3CCS - chains R and 0 of the 31 polymer chains in the assembly; structure by X-ray diffraction, 2.95 A resolution.

# Chain R
Protein: 50S ribosomal protein L22P
Organism: Haloarcula marismortui
Reference sequence: P10970 (RL22_HALMA); residues 0-154 here correspond to UniProt positions 1-155 (UniProt number = residue number + 1)
Sequence (155 residues; numbered 0 to 154; the number before each row is that of its first residue; numbering starts at 0):
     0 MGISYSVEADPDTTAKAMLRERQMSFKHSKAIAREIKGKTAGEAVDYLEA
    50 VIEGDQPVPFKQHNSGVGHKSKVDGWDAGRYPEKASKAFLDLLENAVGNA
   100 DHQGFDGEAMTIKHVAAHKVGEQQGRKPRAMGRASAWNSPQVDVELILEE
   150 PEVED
Not modelled in the structure: 0, 151-154
Bound ions: Sr2+ near Gln-61 (its only coordinating residue here); Mg2+: Gly-65 (shared with C2048(0), A2089(0) of chain 0); Na+ site 1: Ser-70, Val-72; Na+ site 2: Val-72, Trp-75 (shared with U2659(0), G2660(0) of chain 0)

# Chain 0
Molecule: 23S ribosomal RNA
Organism: Haloarcula marismortui
Notes: engineered mutation(s): G2099A, G2482A
Sequence (2923 nucleotides; row label = number of the first residue in the row):
     1 GUUGGCUACUAUGCCAGCUGGUGGAUUGCUCGGCUCAGGCGCUGAUGAAG
    51 GACGUGCCAAGCUGCGAUAAGCUGUGGGGAGCCGCACGGAGGCGAAGAAC
   101 CACAGAUUUCCGAAUGAGAAUCUCUCUAACAAUUGCUUCGCGCAAUGAGG
   151 AACCCCGAGAACUGAAACAUCUCAGUAUCGGGAGGAACAGAAAACGCAAC
   201 GUGAUGUCGUUAGUAACCGCGAGUGAACGCGAUACAGCCCAAACCGAAGC
   251 CCUCACGGGCAAUGUGGUGUCAGGGCUACCUCUCAUCAGCCGACCGUCUU
   301 CACGAAGUCUCUUGGAAUAGAGCGUGAUACAGGGUGACAACCCCGUACUG
   351 AAGACCAGUACGCUGUGCGGUAGUGCCAGAGUAGCGGGGGUUGGAUAUCC
   401 CUCGCGAAUAACGCAGGCAUCGACUGCGAAGGCUAAACACAACCUGAGAC
   451 CGAUAGUGAACAAGUAGUGUGAACGAACGCUGCAAAGUACCCUCAGAAGG
   501 GAGGCGAAAUAGAGCAUGAAAUCAGUUGGCGAUCGAGCGACAGGGCAUAC
   551 AAGGUCCCUUGACGAAUGACCGAGACGCGAGUCUCCAGUAAGACUCACGG
   601 GAAGCCGAUGUUCUGUCGUACGUUUUGAAAAACGAGCCAGGGAGUGUGUC
   651 UGUAUGGCAAGUCUAACCGGAGUAUCCGGGGAGGCACAGGGAAACCGACA
   701 UGGCCGCAGGGCUUUGCCCGAGGGCCGCCGUCUUCAAGGGCGGGGAGCCA
   751 UGUGGACACGACCCGAAUCCGGACGAUCUACGCAUGGACAAGAUGAAGCG
   801 UGCCGAAAGGCACGUGGAAGUCUGUUAGAGUUGGUGUCCUACAAUACCCU
   851 CUCGUGAUCUAUGUGUAGGGGUGAAAGGCCCAUCGAGUCCGGCAACAGCU
   901 GGUUCCAAUCGAAACAUGUCGAAGCAUGACCUCCGCCGAGGUAGUCUGUG
   951 AGGUAGAGCGACCGAUUGGUGUGUCCGCCUCCGAGAGGAGUCGGCACACC
  1001 UGUCAAACUCCAAACUUACAGACGCUGUUUGACGCGGGGAUUCCGGUGCG
  1051 CGGGGUAAGCCUGUGUACCAGGAGGGGAACAACCCAGAGAUAGGUUAAGG
  1101 UCCCCAAGUGUGGAUUAAGUGUAAUCCUCUGAAGGUGGUCUCGAGCCCUA
  1151 GACAGCCGGGAGGUGAGCUUAGAAGCAGCUACCCUCUAAGAAAAGCGUAA
  1201 CAGCUUACCGGCCGAGGUUUGAGGCGCCCAAAAUGAUCGGGACUCAAAUC
  1251 CACCACCGAGACCUGUCCGUACCACUCAUACUGGUAAUCGAGUAGAUUGG
  1301 CGCUCUAAUUGGAUGGAAGCAGGGGCGAGAGCUCCUGUGGACCGAUUAGU
  1351 GACGAAAAUCCUGGCCAUAGUAGCAGCGAUAGUCGGGUGAGAACCCCGAC
  1401 GGCCUAAUGGAUAAGGGUUCCUCAGCACUGCUGAUCAGCUGAGGGUUAGC
  1451 CGGUCCUAAGUCUCACCGCAACUCGACUGAGACGAAAUGGGAAACAGGUU
  1501 AAUAUUCCUGUGCCAUCAUGCAGUGAAAGUUGACGCCCUGGGGUCGAUCA
  1551 CGCCGGGCAUUCGCCCGGUCGAACCGUCCAACUCCGUGGAAGCCGUAAUG
  1601 GCAGGAAGCGGACGAACGGCGGCAUAGGGAAACGUGAUUCAACCUGGGGC
  1651 CCAUGAAAAGACGAGCAUGAUGUCCGUACCGAGAACCGACACAGGUGUCC
  1701 AUGGCGGCGAAAGCCAAGGCCUGUCGGGAGCAACCAACGUUAGGGAAUUC
  1751 GGCAAGUUAGUCCCGUACCUUCGGAAGAAGGGAUGCCUGCUCCGGAACGG
  1801 AGCAGGUCGCAGUGACUCGGAAGCUCGGACUGUCUAGUAACAACAUAGGU
  1851 GACCGCAAAUCCGCAAGGACUCGUACGGUCACUGAAUCCUGCCCAGUGCA
  1901 GGUAUCUGAACACCUCGUACAAGAGGACGAAGGACCUGUCAACGGCGGGG
  1951 GUAACUAUGACCCUCUUAAGGUAGCGUAGUACCUUGCCGCAUCAGUAGCG
  2001 GCUUGCAUGAAUGGAUUAACCAGAGCUUCACUGUCCCAACGUUGGGCCCG
  2051 GUGAACUGUACAUUCCAGUGCGGAGUCUGGAGACACCCAGGGGGAAGCAA
  2101 AGACCCUAUGGAGCUUUACUGCAGGCUGUCGCUGAGACGUGGUCGCCGAU
  2151 GUGCAGCAUAGGUAGGAGUCGUUACAGAGGUACCCGCGCUAGCGGGCCAC
  2201 CCAGACAACAGUGAAAUACUACCCGUCGGUGACUGCGACUCUCACUCCGG
  2251 GAGGAGGACACCGAUAGCCGGGCAGUUUGACUGGGGCGGUACGCGCUCGA
  2301 AAAGAUAUCGAGCGCGCCCUAUGGUCAUCUCAGCCGGGACAGAGACCCGG
  2351 CGAAGAGUGCAAGAGCAAAAGAUGACUUGACAGUGUUCUUCCCAACGAGG
  2401 AACGCUGACGCGAAAGCGUGGUCUAGCGAACCAAUUAGCCUGCUUGAUGC
  2451 GGGCAAUUGAUGACAGAAAAGCUACCCUAGGAAUAACAGAGUCGUCACUC
  2501 GCAAGAGCACAUAUCGACCGAGUGGCUUGCUACCUCGAUGUCGGUUCCCU
  2551 CCAUCCUGCCCGUGCAGAAGCGGGCAAGGGUGAGGUUGUUCGCCUAUUAA
  2601 AGGAGGUCGUGAGCUGGGUUUAGACCGUCGUGAGACAGGUCGGCUGCUAU
  2651 CUACUGGGUGUGUAAUGGUGUCUGACAAGAACGACCGUAUAGUACGAGAG
  2701 GAACUACGGUUGGUGGCCACUGGUGUACCGGUUGUUCGAGAGAGCACGUG
  2751 CCGGGUAGCCACGCCACACGGGGUAAGAGCUGAACGCAUCUAAGCUCGAA
  2801 ACCCACUUGGAAAAGAGACACCGCCGAGGUCCCGCGUACAAGACGCGGUC
  2851 GAUAGACUCGGGGUGUGCGCGUCGAGGUAACGAGACGUUAAGCCCACGAG
  2901 CACUAACAGACCAAAGCCAUCAU
Not modelled in the structure: 1-9, 126-127, 715, 971-998, 1560, 1952-1963, 2137-2236, 2339-2343, 2665-2666, 2915-2923
Modified positions: 1MA (6-hydro-1-methyladenosine-5'-monophosphate) at position 628, OMU (o2'-methyluridine 5'-monophosphate) at position 2587, OMG (o2'-methylguanosine-5'-monophosphate) at position 2588, UR3 (3-methyluridine-5'-monophoshate) at position 2619, PSU (pseudouridine-5'-monophosphate) at position 2621
Bound ions: Na+ site 1: U12, C2086; Mg2+ site 1 near G28 (its only coordinating residue here); Na+ site 2: C40, G41; Na+ site 3 near G56 (its only coordinating residue here); Sr2+ site 1: A86, C87; Na+ site 4 near U108 (its only coordinating residue here); Mg2+ site 2 near U115 (its only coordinating residue here); Na+ site 5: C130, U146; Na+ site 6: C141, G142; Sr2+ site 2: G147, A183 (shared with 1 residue of chain M); K+ site 1: C162, U172; Mg2+ site 3: C162, U2276; 54 more Na+ sites not listed; 66 more Mg2+ sites not listed; 55 more Sr2+ sites not listed; 1 more K+ sites not listed

# Interface between chain R and chain 0
Residue-residue contacts (128; chain R residue first):
  Gly-1(R) with G21(0), sugar contact; U22(0), hydrogen bond to the phosphate
  Ile-2(R) with G20(0), sugar contact; G21(0), phosphate contact
  Ser-3(R) with G20(0), hydrogen bond to the sugar; G21(0), hydrogen bond to the phosphate; U510(0), base contact
  Tyr-4(R) with G500(0), phosphate contact; G501(0), hydrogen bond to the phosphate
  Ser-5(R) with U19(0), hydrogen bond to the sugar; G20(0), sugar contact
  Lys-15(R) with G501(0), sugar contact
  Ala-16(R) with G500(0), sugar contact
  Met-17(R) with G500(0), hydrogen bond to the sugar; G501(0), phosphate contact
  Arg-19(R) with G499(0), phosphate contact; G500(0), salt bridge to the phosphate
  Gln-22(R) with C1428(0), phosphate contact
  Ser-24(R) with G1370(0), hydrogen bond to the base
  Phe-25(R) with C523(0), sugar contact; A524(0), sugar contact
  Lys-26(R) with A1369(0), hydrogen bond to the sugar; G1370(0), salt bridge to the phosphate
  His-27(R) with G1370(0), base contact; G2051(0), phosphate contact
  Lys-29(R) with C523(0), phosphate contact; A524(0), salt bridge to the phosphate
  Lys-36(R) with G525(0), hydrogen bond to the phosphate; U526(0), salt bridge to the phosphate
  Lys-60(R) with A11(0), hydrogen bond to the phosphate; U12(0), salt bridge to the phosphate
  Gln-61(R) with G13(0), phosphate contact; A524(0), phosphate contact
  His-62(R) with G1370(0), salt bridge to the phosphate
  Asn-63(R) with G1370(0), phosphate contact; C2088(0), phosphate contact
  Ser-64(R) with A1369(0), hydrogen bond to the phosphate; G1370(0), hydrogen bond to the phosphate; C2088(0), phosphate contact
  Gly-65(R) with C2048(0), phosphate contact; C2088(0), hydrogen bond to the phosphate; A2089(0), phosphate contact
  Val-66(R) with C2088(0), sugar contact
  Gly-67(R) with A2841(0), sugar contact
  His-68(R) with C2087(0), hydrogen bond to the sugar; G2657(0), base contact; G2658(0), hydrogen bond to the sugar; A2841(0), hydrogen bond to the sugar; G2842(0), sugar contact
  Lys-69(R) with C2048(0), hydrogen bond to the phosphate; C2049(0), salt bridge to the phosphate; A2841(0), sugar contact
  Ser-70(R) with G2842(0), phosphate contact; A2843(0), phosphate contact
  Lys-71(R) with C2831(0), phosphate contact; C2832(0), salt bridge to the phosphate
  Asp-73(R) with G2660(0), phosphate contact
  Gly-74(R) with G2660(0), hydrogen bond to the phosphate
  Trp-75(R) with A11(0), sugar contact; U12(0), sugar contact; C2086(0), sugar contact; U2659(0), hydrogen bond to the sugar; G2660(0), phosphate contact
  Asp-76(R) with C2087(0), sugar contact; G2658(0), hydrogen bond to the base; U2659(0), hydrogen bond to the sugar
  Gly-78(R) with C2049(0), phosphate contact
  Arg-79(R) with G1370(0), hydrogen bond to the sugar; U1371(0), salt bridge to the phosphate; C2049(0), salt bridge to the phosphate; G2050(0), salt bridge to the phosphate
  Tyr-80(R) with C2049(0), phosphate contact; G2050(0), hydrogen bond to the phosphate
  Pro-81(R) with G2050(0), phosphate contact; G2051(0), phosphate contact
  Glu-82(R) with G2050(0), hydrogen bond to the sugar; G2051(0), hydrogen bond to the phosphate
  Lys-83(R) with G2051(0), hydrogen bond to the phosphate; U2052(0), salt bridge to the phosphate
  Glu-93(R) with C494(0), sugar contact
  Asn-94(R) with G499(0), hydrogen bond to the base; G500(0), hydrogen bond to the sugar
  Asn-98(R) with G500(0), base contact; G501(0), sugar contact
  His-101(R) with C492(0), hydrogen bond to the sugar
  Gln-102(R) with G501(0), sugar contact
  His-113(R) with G525(0), hydrogen bond to the sugar
  Ala-115(R) with A524(0), sugar contact; G525(0), sugar contact
  Ala-116(R) with A524(0), hydrogen bond to the sugar
  His-117(R) with G20(0), base contact; A524(0), hydrogen bond to the base
  Val-119(R) with U22(0), sugar contact
  Gln-122(R) with C1428(0), hydrogen bond to the phosphate
  Lys-126(R) with C1431(0), hydrogen bond to the base
  Pro-127(R) with A1689(0), base contact; C1690(0), base contact
  Arg-128(R) with U840(0), hydrogen bond to the sugar; A841(0), salt bridge to the phosphate; A843(0), phosphate contact; A1689(0), hydrogen bond to the base; A2054(0), hydrogen bond to the base; U2648(0), base contact
  Ala-129(R) with U840(0), phosphate contact; A841(0), hydrogen bond to the phosphate; A843(0), phosphate contact; A844(0), phosphate contact
  Met-130(R) with A841(0), base contact; A844(0), hydrogen bond to the phosphate
  Gly-131(R) with A844(0), base contact; A1689(0), base contact
  Arg-132(R) with U840(0), hydrogen bond to the sugar; A1689(0), hydrogen bond to the base; A2055(0), hydrogen bond to the sugar
  Ala-133(R) with A1689(0), base contact
  Ser-134(R) with A2054(0), hydrogen bond to the sugar; A2055(0), sugar contact
  Ala-135(R) with A2054(0), hydrogen bond to the sugar; A2055(0), phosphate contact
  Trp-136(R) with A1372(0), base contact; G1373(0), base contact; U2052(0), sugar contact; G2053(0), sugar contact; A2054(0), sugar contact
  Asn-137(R) with G2053(0), sugar contact; A2054(0), hydrogen bond to the phosphate
  Ser-138(R) with G2053(0), hydrogen bond to the phosphate
  Pro-139(R) with G1370(0), base contact
Also at the interface, not in a pair above, chain R (68 interface residues in all): Val-6, Arg-33, Val-72, Ala-84, Lys-118
Also at the interface, not in a pair above, chain 0 (59 interface residues in all): C491, U493, A502, U1368, A1427, U1429, C2056

# Summary
The interface between chain R and chain 0 involves 68 residues on one side and 59 on the other; the contacts
include 46 hydrogen bonds and 13 salt bridges. Among the polar pairs are Ser-24(R)/G1370(0),
Asp-76(R)/G2658(0) and Asn-94(R)/G499(0).
Chain R is 50S ribosomal protein L22P and chain 0 is 23S ribosomal RNA, both from Haloarcula marismortui; the
structure, Structure of Anisomycin resistant 50S Ribosomal Subunit: 23S rRNA mutation G2482A, was determined
by X-ray diffraction (same publication as 3CC2, 3CC4, 3CC7, 3CCE, 3CCJ, 3CCL and 6 further entries).
